PDB entry 5TRY | X-ray diffraction, 3.00 A resolution | chains J and W of the 28 polymer chains in the assembly

Chain J (and W):
Molecule: Proteasome subunit beta
Source organism: Mycobacterium tuberculosis
Notes: EC 3.4.25.1; chain W of this document is another copy of the same molecule, construct and numbering; everything in this record applies to it too
UniProtKB: A5U4D6 (PSB_MYCTA); residues 1-234 here correspond to UniProt positions 58-291 (UniProt number = residue number + 57)
Chain sequence (240 residues; numbered 1 to 240; the number before each row is that of its first residue):
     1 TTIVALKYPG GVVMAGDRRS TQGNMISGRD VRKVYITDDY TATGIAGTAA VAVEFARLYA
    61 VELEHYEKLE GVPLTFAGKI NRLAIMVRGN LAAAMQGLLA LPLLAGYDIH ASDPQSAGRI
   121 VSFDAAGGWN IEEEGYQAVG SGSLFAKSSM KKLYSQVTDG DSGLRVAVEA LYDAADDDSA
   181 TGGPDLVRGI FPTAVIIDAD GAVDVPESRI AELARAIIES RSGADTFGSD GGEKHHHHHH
Unresolved in the structure: 223-240 (chain W: 224-240)
Sequence notes: expression tag (235-240)
Residues lining bound ligands:
  - 7J0 ((2S)-N-[(2S)-3-methoxy-1-(naphthalen-1-ylmethylamino)-1-oxidanylidene-propan-2-yl]-4-oxidanylidene-2-(3-phenylpropanoylamino)-4-piperidin-1-yl-butanamide), molecule 1: T1, R19, S20, T21, Q22, S27, V31, R32, K33, Y35, I45, G47, T48, A49, A52, V53, L98
  - 7J0, molecule 2: L91, M95, S122, F123, D124, A125, A126, G128, W129, N130
UniProt features mapped onto this chain:
  - active site: T1 (Nucleophile)
From the paper describing this entry:
  - binding site for 7J0: S20, T21, Q22, S27, G47, A49, L91, M95, L98, D124, A125, A126
  - catalytic residues: T1 (citing earlier work)
  - specificity-determining residues: S20, Q22, S27, A125 (proposed by the authors, not directly observed)

How chain J and chain W interact:
Contacting residue pairs (28):
  N24(J) - D178(W)
  N24(J) - S179(W)  hydrogen bond (backbone-side chain)
  N24(J) - A180(W)
  M25(J) - D177(W)
  I26(J) - D176(W)
  I26(J) - D177(W)  hydrogen bond (backbone-backbone)
  R29(J) - D176(W)  salt bridge
  R29(J) - D177(W)  salt bridge
  Y172(J) - V187(W)
  D176(J) - I26(W)
  D176(J) - R29(W)  salt bridge
  D176(J) - R188(W)  salt bridge
  D177(J) - M25(W)
  D177(J) - I26(W)  hydrogen bond (backbone-backbone)
  D177(J) - R29(W)  salt bridge
  D178(J) - N24(W)
  S179(J) - R19(W)
  S179(J) - N24(W)  hydrogen bond (side chain-backbone)
  S179(J) - I26(W)
  S179(J) - S179(W)
  A180(J) - N24(W)
  V187(J) - Y172(W)
  V187(J) - I218(W)  hydrophobic
  V187(J) - R221(W)
  V187(J) - S222(W)
  R188(J) - D176(W)  salt bridge
  I218(J) - V187(W)  hydrophobic
  S222(J) - V187(W)
Also at the interface, not in a pair above, chain J (18 interface residues in all): R19, F145, A175, R221
Also at the interface, not in a pair above, chain W (18 interface residues in all): F145, A175

Summary:
Chain J and chain W each contribute 18 residues to their interface; the contacts include 4 hydrogen bonds and
6 salt bridges. Polar pairs include R29(J)-D176(W), R29(J)-D177(W) and D176(J)-R188(W). Ligands of chain J:
compound 7J0. The paper reports the catalytic residue T1(J); a binding site for 7J0 at S20(J), T21(J) and
Q22(J) among others.
Chain J and chain W are both Proteasome subunit beta (Mycobacterium tuberculosis); the structure, Structure of
Mycobacterium tuberculosis proteasome in complex with N,C-capped dipeptide PKS2206, was determined by X-ray
diffraction together with 5THO, 5TRG, 5TRR, 5TRS and 5TS0 from the same study.
